PDB entry 8CE1 | electron microscopy, 3.47 A resolution | chains B and C of the 8 polymer chains in the assembly

== Chain B ==
Name: Heme exporter protein B
From: Escherichia coli
UniProtKB: P0ABL8 (CCMB_ECOLI); residue numbers follow UniProt; this construct covers 1-220
Amino-acid sequence (220 residues; row label = number of the first residue in the row):
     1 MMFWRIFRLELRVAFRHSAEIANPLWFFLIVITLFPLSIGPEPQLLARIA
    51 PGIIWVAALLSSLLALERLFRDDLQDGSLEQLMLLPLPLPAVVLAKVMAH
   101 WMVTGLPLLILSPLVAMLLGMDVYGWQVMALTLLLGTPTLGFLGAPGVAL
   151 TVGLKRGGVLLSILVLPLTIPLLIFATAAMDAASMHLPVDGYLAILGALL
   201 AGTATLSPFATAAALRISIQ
Not modelled in the structure: 1
Reported in the primary citation:
  - contacts within the chain: E10-R68 (salt bridge), D73-K96 (salt bridge)

== Chain C ==
Name: Heme exporter protein C
From: Escherichia coli K-12
UniProtKB: P0ABM1 (CCMC_ECOLI); residue numbers follow UniProt; this construct covers 1-245
Amino-acid sequence (245 residues; numbered 1 to 245; the number before each row is that of its first residue):
     1 MWKTLHQLAIPPRLYQICGWFIPWLAIASVVVLTVGWIWGFGFAPADYQQ
    51 GNSYRIIYLHVPAAIWSMGIYASMAVAAFIGLVWQMKMANLAVAAMAPIG
   101 AVFTFIALVTGSAWGKPMWGTWWVWDARLTSELVLLFLYVGVIALWHAFD
   151 DRRLAGRAAGILVLIGVVNLPIIHYSVEWWNTLHQGSTRMQQSIDPAMRS
   201 PLRWSIFGFLLLSATLTLMRMRNLILLMEKRRPWVSELILKRGRK
Not modelled in the structure: 1-2, 244-245
Reported in the primary citation:
  - contacts within the chain: D126-A127 (hydrogen bond), D126-R128 (hydrogen bond)

== Chain B / chain C interface ==
Pairs across the interface (38):
  L150(B) - L145(C)  hydrophobic
  L150(B) - F149(C)
  L150(B) - A158(C)  hydrophobic
  L150(B) - L162(C)  hydrophobic
  L154(B) - A148(C)  hydrophobic
  L154(B) - F149(C)  hydrophobic
  L160(B) - A144(C)  hydrophobic
  L160(B) - L145(C)  hydrophobic
  L160(B) - A148(C)  hydrophobic
  L164(B) - G141(C)
  L164(B) - L145(C)  hydrophobic
  L164(B) - L162(C)  hydrophobic
  P167(B) - F137(C)  hydrophobic
  P167(B) - L138(C)  hydrophobic
  P167(B) - I173(C)
  L168(B) - I165(C)  hydrophobic
  L168(B) - N169(C)
  I170(B) - V134(C)  hydrophobic
  P171(B) - I172(C)  hydrophobic
  P171(B) - I173(C)
  P171(B) - S176(C)
  I174(B) - S176(C)
  I174(B) - W180(C)  hydrophobic
  F175(B) - S176(C)
  F175(B) - W179(C)  hydrophobic
  A178(B) - W179(C)  hydrophobic
  Y192(B) - W179(C)  hydrophobic
  L199(B) - I172(C)  hydrophobic
  L206(B) - V168(C)  hydrophobic
  A210(B) - I161(C)
  A210(B) - I165(C)  hydrophobic
  A213(B) - I161(C)  hydrophobic
  A214(B) - I161(C)  hydrophobic
  I217(B) - L154(C)
  I217(B) - R157(C)
  I217(B) - I161(C)  hydrophobic
  Q220(B) - L154(C)
  Q220(B) - R157(C)
Also at the interface, not in a pair above, chain B (23 interface residues in all): L143, P146, T151, I163
Also at the interface, not in a pair above, chain C (22 interface residues in all): V177

== In short ==
Chain B and chain C form an interface of 23 and 22 residues respectively. The paper reports contacts within
the chain involving E10(B), R68(B) and D126(C) among others.
Here chain B is Heme exporter protein B (Escherichia coli) and chain C is Heme exporter protein C (Escherichia
coli K-12). Entry 8CE1 (Cytochrome c maturation complex CcmABCD) was determined by electron microscopy (same
publication as 8CE5, 8CE8 and 8CEA).
